1UJC - chain A; structure by X-ray diffraction, 1.90 A resolution.

[Chain A]
Name: Phosphohistidine phosphatase sixA
Source organism: Escherichia coli
Notes: EC 3.1.3.-
UniProtKB: P76502 (SIXA_ECOLI); numbering as in UniProt (aligned over 1-161)
Amino-acid sequence (161 residues; numbered 1 to 161; the number before each row is that of its first residue):
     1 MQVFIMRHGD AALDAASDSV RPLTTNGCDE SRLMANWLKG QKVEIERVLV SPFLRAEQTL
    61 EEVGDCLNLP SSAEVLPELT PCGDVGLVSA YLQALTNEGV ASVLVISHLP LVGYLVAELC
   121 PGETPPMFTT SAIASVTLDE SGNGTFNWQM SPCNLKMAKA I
Unresolved in the structure: 157-161
Ion coordination: tungstate(VI)ion W near H8 (its only coordinating residue here); Ca2+: D65, G99
Small-molecule neighbours: tungstate(VI)ion (WO4): R7, H8, R21, R55, H108, L109

[In short]
Ligands of chain A: tungstate(VI)ion. D65 and G99 form the Ca2+ site.
Chain A is Phosphohistidine phosphatase sixA (Escherichia coli); the structure, Structure of the protein
histidine phosphatase SixA complexed with tungstate, was determined by X-ray diffraction (same publication as
1UJB).
